9CPB - chains 6Q and 6R of the 395 polymer chains in the assembly; structure by electron microscopy, 3.52 A resolution.

# Chain 6Q (and 6R)
Protein: Tektin-4
Organism: Bos taurus
Notes: chain 6R of this document is another copy of the same molecule, construct and numbering; everything in this record applies to it too
UniProtKB: Q2TA38 (TEKT4_BOVIN); residues 1-447 here = UniProt positions 1-447
Sequence (447 residues; row label = number of the first residue in the row):
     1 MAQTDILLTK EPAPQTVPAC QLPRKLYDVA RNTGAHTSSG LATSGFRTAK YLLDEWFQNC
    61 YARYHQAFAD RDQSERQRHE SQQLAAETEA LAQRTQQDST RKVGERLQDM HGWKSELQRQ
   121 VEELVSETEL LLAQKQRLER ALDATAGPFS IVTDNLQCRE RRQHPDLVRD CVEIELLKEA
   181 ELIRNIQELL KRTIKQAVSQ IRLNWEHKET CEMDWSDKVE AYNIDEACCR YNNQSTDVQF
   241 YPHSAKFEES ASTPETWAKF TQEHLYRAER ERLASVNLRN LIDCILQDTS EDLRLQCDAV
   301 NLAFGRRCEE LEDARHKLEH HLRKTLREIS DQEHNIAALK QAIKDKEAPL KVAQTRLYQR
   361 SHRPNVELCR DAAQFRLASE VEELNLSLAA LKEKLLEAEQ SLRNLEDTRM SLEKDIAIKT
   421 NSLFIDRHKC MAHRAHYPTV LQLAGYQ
Unresolved in the structure: 1-37

# Interface between chain 6Q and chain 6R
Residue-residue contacts (131; chain 6Q residue first):
  Ser-38(6Q) with Arg-169(6R), hydrogen bond
  Ala-49(6Q) with Leu-167(6R)
  Lys-50(6Q) with Leu-167(6R); Val-168(6R); Arg-169(6R); Glu-173(6R), salt bridge
  Tyr-51(6Q) with His-164(6R), hydrogen bond; Leu-167(6R), hydrogen bond (backbone-backbone); Val-168(6R); Arg-169(6R), hydrogen bond (backbone-backbone)
  Leu-52(6Q) with Val-168(6R); Arg-169(6R)
  Leu-53(6Q) with Arg-169(6R), hydrogen bond (backbone-backbone); Asp-170(6R); Arg-307(6R)
  Trp-56(6Q) with Pro-165(6R); Asp-166(6R), hydrogen bond; Val-168(6R), hydrophobic; Arg-307(6R); Glu-310(6R); Leu-311(6R), hydrophobic; Ala-314(6R), hydrophobic; Lys-419(6R)
  Phe-57(6Q) with Glu-310(6R)
  Cys-60(6Q) with Lys-419(6R)
  Arg-63(6Q) with Leu-318(6R); Ser-411(6R), hydrogen bond; Asp-415(6R), salt bridge
  Tyr-64(6Q) with Ala-314(6R), hydrogen bond (side chain-backbone); Lys-317(6R); Leu-318(6R), hydrophobic; His-321(6R)
  Gln-66(6Q) with Thr-408(6R)
  Ala-67(6Q) with His-321(6R)
  Asp-70(6Q) with Asn-404(6R); Leu-405(6R)
  Arg-71(6Q) with His-321(6R); Lys-324(6R); Thr-325(6R)
  Gln-73(6Q) with Glu-397(6R), hydrogen bond; Ser-401(6R), hydrogen bond
  Ser-74(6Q) with Glu-328(6R), hydrogen bond; Gln-332(6R), hydrogen bond; Ser-401(6R), hydrogen bond
  Glu-75(6Q) with Glu-328(6R)
  Gln-77(6Q) with Gln-332(6R), hydrogen bond; Asn-335(6R); Lys-394(6R); Glu-397(6R), hydrogen bond; Ala-398(6R)
  Arg-78(6Q) with Glu-328(6R), salt bridge; Asp-331(6R); Gln-332(6R); Asn-335(6R)
  Glu-80(6Q) with Lys-394(6R), salt bridge; Glu-397(6R)
  Ser-81(6Q) with Asn-335(6R), hydrogen bond; Leu-339(6R)
  Thr-88(6Q) with Lys-346(6R); Ser-387(6R)
  Leu-91(6Q) with Glu-383(6R)
  Thr-95(6Q) with Arg-376(6R); Glu-380(6R)
  Gln-96(6Q) with Val-352(6R); Glu-380(6R)
  Asp-98(6Q) with Arg-376(6R), salt bridge
  Ser-99(6Q) with Arg-356(6R); Leu-377(6R); Glu-380(6R)
  Thr-100(6Q) with Arg-356(6R), hydrogen bond
  Lys-102(6Q) with Ala-372(6R), hydrogen bond (side chain-backbone); Ala-373(6R)
  Arg-106(6Q) with Arg-360(6R); Arg-363(6R); Glu-367(6R), salt bridge; Cys-369(6R); Asp-371(6R), salt bridge
  Met-110(6Q) with Glu-367(6R)
  Asp-217(6Q) with Pro-364(6R)
  Lys-218(6Q) with Glu-367(6R), salt bridge
  Glu-220(6Q) with Pro-364(6R)
  Ala-221(6Q) with Arg-363(6R); Pro-364(6R); Glu-367(6R)
  Ile-224(6Q) with Gln-359(6R); Arg-360(6R); His-362(6R); Arg-363(6R)
  Asp-225(6Q) with Arg-360(6R), salt bridge; Arg-363(6R)
  Cys-228(6Q) with Arg-356(6R), hydrogen bond (backbone-side chain); Gln-359(6R); Arg-360(6R)
  Cys-229(6Q) with Arg-356(6R)
  Tyr-231(6Q) with Val-352(6R), hydrophobic; Thr-355(6R)
  Asn-232(6Q) with Val-352(6R)
  Asn-233(6Q) with Ala-348(6R); Pro-349(6R)
  Val-238(6Q) with Lys-351(6R); Val-352(6R); Thr-355(6R)
  Gln-239(6Q) with Lys-351(6R); Thr-355(6R)
  Phe-240(6Q) with Lys-351(6R)
  Tyr-241(6Q) with Gln-354(6R), hydrogen bond (backbone-side chain); Thr-355(6R); Tyr-358(6R)
  His-243(6Q) with Gln-354(6R)
  Phe-247(6Q) with Leu-357(6R); Tyr-358(6R), hydrophobic; Gln-374(6R)
  Glu-248(6Q) with Leu-357(6R); Gln-374(6R); Ala-378(6R)
  Ser-250(6Q) with Leu-368(6R); Cys-369(6R); Arg-370(6R)
  Ala-251(6Q) with Leu-368(6R), hydrogen bond (backbone-backbone)
  Ser-252(6Q) with Val-366(6R); Leu-368(6R), hydrogen bond (backbone-backbone); Cys-369(6R), hydrogen bond; Arg-370(6R), hydrogen bond (backbone-backbone)
  Thr-253(6Q) with Cys-369(6R)
  Pro-254(6Q) with Cys-369(6R), hydrophobic; Arg-370(6R); Asp-371(6R)
  Trp-257(6Q) with Val-366(6R); Glu-367(6R); Cys-369(6R), hydrophobic
  Phe-260(6Q) with Val-366(6R), hydrophobic
Interface residues without a listed pair, chain 6Q (67 interface residues in all): Phe-68, Gln-82, Leu-84, Ala-85, Glu-89, Ala-92, Val-103, Asp-237, Lys-246, Glu-249
Interface residues without a listed pair, chain 6R (70 interface residues in all): Arg-315, Glu-347, Ser-361, Asn-365, Asn-385, Ala-390, Leu-391, Leu-412

# Summary
Chain 6Q and chain 6R form an interface of 67 and 70 residues respectively; the contacts include 24 hydrogen
bonds and 9 salt bridges. Among the polar pairs are Lys-50(6Q)/Glu-173(6R), Arg-63(6Q)/Asp-415(6R) and
Arg-78(6Q)/Glu-328(6R).
Both chains are Tektin-4 (Bos taurus). Entry 9CPB (Atomic model of bovine Fallopian tube cilia doublet
microtubule (48-nm periodicity)) was determined by electron microscopy, deposited together with 9CPC.
